4WXQ - chain A; structure by X-ray diffraction, 2.15 A resolution.

Chain A:
Molecule: Myocilin
Organism: Homo sapiens
Reference sequence: Q99972 (MYOC_HUMAN); residue numbers follow UniProt; this construct covers 228-504
Amino-acid sequence (277 residues; each row starts with the number of its first residue):
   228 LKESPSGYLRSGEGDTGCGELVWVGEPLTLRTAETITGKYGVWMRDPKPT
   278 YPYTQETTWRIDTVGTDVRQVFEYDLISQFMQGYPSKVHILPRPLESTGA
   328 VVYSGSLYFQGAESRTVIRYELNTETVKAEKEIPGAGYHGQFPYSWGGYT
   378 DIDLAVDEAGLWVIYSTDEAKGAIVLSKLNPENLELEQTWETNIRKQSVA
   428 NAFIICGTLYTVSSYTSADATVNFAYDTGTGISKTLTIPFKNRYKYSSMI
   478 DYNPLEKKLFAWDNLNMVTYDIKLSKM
Unresolved in the structure: 228-243, 503-504
Disulfides: Cys-245/Cys-433
Covalent attachments: covalent link Cys-245/Cys-433
Metal / ion sites: Na+: Gly-326, Asp-380, Leu-381, Asp-478; Ca2+: Asp-380, Asn-428, Ala-429, Ile-477, Asp-478
Curated features (UniProtKB/Swiss-Prot):
  - motif: Ser-502 to Met-504 (Microbody targeting signal)
  - binding site (Ca(2+)): Asp-380, Asn-428, Ala-429, Ile-477, Asp-478
  - natural variant: Gly-244 (G244V: In GLC1A; uncertain significance), Cys-245 (C245Y: In GLC1A; uncertain significance), Gly-246 (G246R: In GLC1A), Val-251 (V251A: In GLC1A), Gly-252 (G252R: In GLC1A), Glu-261 (E261K: In GLC1A; uncertain significance), Arg-272 (R272G: In GLC1A; uncertain significance), Pro-274 (P274R: In GLC1A; uncertain significance), Trp-286 (W286R: In GLC1A; uncertain significance), Thr-293 (T293K: In GLC1A), Glu-300 (E300K: In GLC1A; uncertain significance), Glu-323 (E323K: In GLC1A), 42 further natural variant entries in UniProt
  - mutagenesis: Lys-229 (K229A: Completely blocks endoproteolytic processing; when associated with A-226 ...), Glu-230 (E230A: Impairs endoproteolytic processing; when associated with A-226 ...)
Reported in the primary citation:
  - conformationally variable residues (side-chain flip): Trp-373
  - Ca2+ coordination: Asp-380, Asn-428, Ala-429, Ile-477, Asp-478
  - Na+ coordination: Asp-380, Leu-381, Asp-478
  - disease-associated variants - G246R, G252R, R272G, W286R, E323K, G364V, G367R, P370L, T377M, D380A, K423E, V426F, A427T, C433R, Y437H, I477N, I477S, N480K, I499F, S502P: decreased stability (citing earlier work)
  - disease-associated variants - Y371D (citing earlier work)
  - disease-associated variants - E352Q, E396D, K398R, A445V: unchanged stability (citing earlier work)
  - disease-associated variants - V329M, S425P: decreased stability
  - disease-associated variants - T293K, T353I, R422C, Y473C: unchanged stability

In short:
The Na+ site is built by Gly-326, Asp-380, Leu-381 and Asp-478. Asp-380, Asn-428, Ala-429, Ile-477 and Asp-478
form the Ca2+ site. UniProt lists 5 Ca2+-binding residues and 2 mutagenesis sites. From the paper: G246R,
G252R and R272G, among others, reduce stability; Ca2+ coordination by Asp-380, Asn-428 and Ala-429 among
others; 30 substitutions were tested in all.
Chain A is Myocilin (Homo sapiens); the structure, Crystal Structure of the Myocilin Olfactomedin Domain, was
determined by X-ray diffraction together with 4WXS and 4WXU from the same study.
